Entry 1EOP (X-ray diffraction, 2.60 A resolution); this record covers chains C and A of the 4 polymer chains in the assembly.

[Chain C]
Molecule: 12-nt DNA strand
Sequence (12 nucleotides; each row starts with the number of its first residue):
     1 GAAGATATCTTA
Not modelled in the structure: 1

[Chain A]
Protein: Type II restriction enzyme ecorv
Source organism: Escherichia coli
Notes: EC 3.1.21.4
Reference sequence: P04390 (T2E5_ECOLI); residues 2-245 here correspond to UniProt positions 1-244 (UniProt number = residue number - 1)
Amino-acid sequence (245 residues; row label = number of the first residue in the row):
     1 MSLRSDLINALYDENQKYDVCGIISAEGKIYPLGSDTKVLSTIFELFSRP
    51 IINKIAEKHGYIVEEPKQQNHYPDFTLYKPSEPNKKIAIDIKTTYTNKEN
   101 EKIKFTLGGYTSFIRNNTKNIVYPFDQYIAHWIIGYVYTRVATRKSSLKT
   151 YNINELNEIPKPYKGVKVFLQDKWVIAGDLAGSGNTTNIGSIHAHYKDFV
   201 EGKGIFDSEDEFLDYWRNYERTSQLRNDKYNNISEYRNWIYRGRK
Not modelled in the structure: 1, 15-19, 245
What the authors report for this chain:
  - binding site for the 12-nt DNA strand (chain C): Thr37
  - conformationally variable residues (helix shift, side-chain flip): Thr37, Thr42, Glu45, Asp74
  - self-association interface (contacts with another copy of this molecule): Val39, Thr42, Leu46
  - binding site for the 12-nt DNA strand: Gly184 to Thr187
  - catalytic residues: Glu45, Asp74, Asp90, Lys92 (citing earlier work)

[How chain C and chain A interact]
Contacting residue pairs - 32 pairs, chain C then chain A:
  DG4(C) with Lys119(A), phosphate contact
  DA5(C) with Asn70(A), hydrogen bond to the base; Thr111(A), hydrogen bond to the phosphate; Ser112(A), phosphate contact; Lys119(A), salt bridge to the phosphate; Asn120(A), hydrogen bond to the phosphate; Arg221(A), salt bridge to the phosphate
  DT6(C) with Asn70(A), sugar contact; Gly109(A), phosphate contact; Ser112(A), hydrogen bond to the phosphate; Phe113(A), phosphate contact; Asn120(A), sugar contact; Thr186(A), base contact
  DA7(C) with Asp90(A), phosphate contact; Lys92(A), salt bridge to the phosphate; Thr186(A), base contact
  DT8(C) with Thr37(A), phosphate contact; Ser41(A), sugar contact; Lys92(A), salt bridge to the phosphate; Thr93(A), hydrogen bond to the phosphate; Thr106(A), base contact; Ser183(A), base contact; Thr186(A), hydrogen bond to the base; Asn188(A), base contact
  DC9(C) with Thr37(A), sugar contact; Thr93(A), phosphate contact; Thr94(A), hydrogen bond to the phosphate; Tyr95(A), hydrogen bond to the phosphate; Gly182(A), hydrogen bond to the base; Ser183(A), base contact
  DT10(C) with Tyr95(A), hydrogen bond to the phosphate; Lys104(A), base contact
Interface residues without a listed pair, chain A (24 interface residues in all): His71, Ile91, Gly108

[Summary]
7 residues of chain C face 24 of chain A across their interface, with 10 hydrogen bonds and 4 salt bridges.
Among the polar pairs are DA5(C)-Asn70(A), DT8(C)-Thr186(A) and DC9(C)-Gly182(A). From the paper: catalytic
residues Glu45(A), Asp74(A) and Asp90(A) among others; a binding site for the 12-nt DNA strand (chain C) at
Thr37(A).
Chain C is a 12-nt DNA strand and chain A is Type II restriction enzyme ecorv (Escherichia coli); the
structure, Ecorv bound to cognate DNA, was determined by X-ray diffraction, deposited together with 1EOO.
